Entry 6HWD (X-ray diffraction, 2.80 A resolution); this record covers chains T and U of the 28 polymer chains in the assembly.

[Chain T]
Name: Probable proteasome subunit alpha type-7
Source organism: Saccharomyces cerevisiae S288c
Notes: EC 3.4.25.1
UniProt: P21242 (PSA7_YEAST); residues -3 to 284 here correspond to UniProt positions 1-288 (UniProt number = residue number + 4)
Amino-acid sequence (288 residues; row label = number of the first residue in the row; numbers below 1 keep their minus sign (Met-3 is residue -3)):
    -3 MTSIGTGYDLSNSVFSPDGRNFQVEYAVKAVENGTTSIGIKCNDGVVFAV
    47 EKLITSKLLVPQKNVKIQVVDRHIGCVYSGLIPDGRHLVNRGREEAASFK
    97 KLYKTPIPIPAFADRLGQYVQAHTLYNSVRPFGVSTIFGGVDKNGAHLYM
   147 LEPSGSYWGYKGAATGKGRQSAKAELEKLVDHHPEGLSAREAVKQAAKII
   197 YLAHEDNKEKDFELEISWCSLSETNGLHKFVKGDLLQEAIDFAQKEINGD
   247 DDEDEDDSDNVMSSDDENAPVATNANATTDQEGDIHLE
Unresolved in the structure: -3 to 1, 245-284
Swiss-Prot annotation at these positions:
  - modified residue: Thr-2 (N-acetylthreonine)

[Chain U]
Name: Proteasome subunit alpha type-1
Source organism: Saccharomyces cerevisiae S288c
Notes: EC 3.4.25.1
UniProt: P21243 (PSA1_YEAST); residues -8 to 243 here correspond to UniProt positions 1-252 (UniProt number = residue number + 9)
Amino-acid sequence (252 residues; numbered -8 to 243; the number before each row is that of its first residue; numbers below 1 keep their minus sign (Met-8 is residue -8)):
    -8 MSGAAAASAAGYDRHITIFSPEGRLYQVEYAFKATNQTNINSLAVRGKDC
    42 TVVISQKKVPDKLLDPTTVSYIFCISRTIGMVVNGPIPDARNAALRAKAE
    92 AAEFRYKYGYDMPCDVLAKRMANLSQIYTQRAYMRPLGVILTFVSVDEEL
   142 GPSIYKTDPAGYYVGYKATATGPKQQEITTNLENHFKKSKIDHINEESWE
   192 KVVEFAITHMIDALGTEFSKNDLEVGVATKDKFFTLSAENIEERLVAIAE
   242 QD
Unresolved in the structure: -8 to 1, 243

[Chain T / chain U interface]
Residue-residue contacts (63; chain T residue first):
  Thr2(T) with His6(U)
  Gly3(T) with His6(U)
  Tyr4(T) with Arg5(U); His6(U); Tyr21(U)
  Ser9(T) with Arg126(U)
  Val10(T) with His6(U); Gln18(U)
  Phe11(T) with Gln18(U), hydrogen bond (backbone-side chain); Tyr21(U); Ala22(U), hydrophobic; Ala25(U), hydrophobic; Arg126(U); Pro127(U)
  Ser12(T) with Tyr21(U)
  Pro13(T) with Tyr21(U), hydrophobic; Lys24(U), hydrogen bond (backbone-side chain)
  Asp14(T) with Lys24(U)
  Gly15(T) with Tyr21(U); Ala25(U)
  Lys37(T) with Asp56(U), salt bridge
  Asp110(T) with Arg82(U)
  Gln114(T) with Arg82(U), hydrogen bond (side chain-backbone); Asn83(U); Leu86(U)
  Gln117(T) with Pro79(U); Asp80(U); Asn83(U), hydrogen bond; Arg126(U)
  Thr120(T) with Arg126(U), hydrogen bond (backbone-side chain)
  Leu121(T) with Asn83(U); Tyr124(U); Arg126(U)
  Tyr122(T) with Tyr124(U); Met125(U), hydrophobic
  Ser150(T) with Pro79(U)
  Gly151(T) with Pro79(U)
  Ser152(T) with Ile78(U); Pro79(U)
  Tyr153(T) with Arg82(U), hydrogen bond (backbone-side chain)
  Trp154(T) with Leu55(U), hydrophobic; Thr59(U); Val60(U), hydrophobic; Ser61(U); Tyr62(U); Ile78(U), hydrophobic; Arg82(U)
  Gly155(T) with Leu55(U); Asp56(U), hydrogen bond (backbone-backbone); Thr59(U), hydrogen bond (backbone-side chain)
  Tyr156(T) with Leu54(U); Leu55(U); Asp56(U)
  Lys157(T) with Lys53(U); Leu54(U), hydrogen bond (backbone-backbone); Leu55(U)
  Gly158(T) with Leu54(U)
  Lys169(T) with Leu54(U)
  Leu172(T) with Leu54(U), hydrophobic
  Glu173(T) with Asp52(U); Lys53(U); Leu54(U)
  Asp177(T) with Lys53(U), salt bridge
Also at the interface, not in a pair above, chain T (32 interface residues in all): Tyr145, Val176
Also at the interface, not in a pair above, chain U (29 interface residues in all): Pro57, Leu128, Gly129

[Summary]
The interface between chain T and chain U involves 32 residues on one side and 29 on the other, with 9
hydrogen bonds and 2 salt bridges. Polar contacts include Lys37(T)-Asp56(U), Asp177(T)-Lys53(U) and
Phe11(T)-Gln18(U).
Here chain T is Probable proteasome subunit alpha type-7 and chain U is Proteasome subunit alpha type-1, both
from Saccharomyces cerevisiae S288c. Entry 6HWD (Yeast 20S proteasome beta2-G45A mutant in complex with
bortezomib) was determined by X-ray diffraction, deposited together with 6HTB, 6HTC, 6HTD, 6HTP, 6HTR, 6HUB
and 30 further entries.
